Entry 8S1X (X-ray diffraction, 1.88 A resolution); this record covers chains A and B.

== Chain A ==
Molecule: Peptide deformylase
Source organism: Pseudomonas aeruginosa
Notes: EC 3.5.1.88
Reference sequence: Q9I7A8 (DEF_PSEAE); residues 1-168 here = UniProt positions 1-168
Sequence (168 residues; row label = number of the first residue in the row):
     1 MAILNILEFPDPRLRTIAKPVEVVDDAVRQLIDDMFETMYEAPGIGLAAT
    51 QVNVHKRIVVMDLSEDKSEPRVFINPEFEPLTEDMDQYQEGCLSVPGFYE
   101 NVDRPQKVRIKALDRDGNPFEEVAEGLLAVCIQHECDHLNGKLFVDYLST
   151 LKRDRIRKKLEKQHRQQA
Not modelled in the structure: 1
Metal / ion sites: Zn2+: Cys92, His134, His138 (together with actinonin); K+ near Tyr99 (its only coordinating residue here)
Ligand contacts: actinonin (BB2): Pro43, Gly44, Ile45, Gly46, Leu47, Gln51, Tyr88, Gln89, Glu90, Gly91, Cys92, Leu93, Ser94, Tyr99, Leu127, Val130, Cys131, His134, Glu135, His138
Swiss-Prot annotation at these positions:
  - active site: Glu135
  - binding site (Fe cation): Cys92, His134, His138

== Chain B ==
Molecule: DBAct553_1
Source organism: synthetic construct
Sequence (70 residues; numbered 1 to 70; the number before each row is that of its first residue):
     1 DYIRELRAALILLALKKQHAEDPDAQRVADELMKKLFDAAHRNDKDKVKK
    51 VVEEAKKVVSTYGSHHHHHH
Not modelled in the structure: 62-70
Ligand contacts: actinonin (BB2): Arg7, Leu10, Ile11, Ala14, Met33, Phe37
From the paper describing this entry:
  - conformationally variable residues (side-chain flip): Tyr2
  - mutagenesis - R7N, A8R: increased binding to Peptide deformylase (chain A)
  - mutagenesis - I3E/R7N: decreased binding to Peptide deformylase (chain A)
  - mutagenesis - R7N/A8R (Kd 446 nM): increased binding to actinonin-bound PDF1

== How chain A and chain B interact ==
Pairs across the interface - 24 pairs, chain A then chain B:
  Glu41(A) with Arg4(B), salt bridge
  Ala42(A) with Arg4(B); Arg7(B), hydrogen bond (backbone-side chain)
  Pro43(A) with Arg7(B); Ala8(B); Ile11(B)
  Gly44(A) with Ile11(B)
  Ile45(A) with Ile11(B), hydrophobic
  Leu63(A) with Leu15(B); His19(B), hydrogen bond (backbone-side chain)
  Ser64(A) with Leu15(B)
  Glu65(A) with Leu15(B); Lys16(B), salt bridge; His19(B)
  Tyr88(A) with Ala14(B)
  Gln89(A) with Phe37(B)
  Leu93(A) with Arg7(B)
  Pro96(A) with Arg7(B)
  Tyr99(A) with Arg7(B); Leu10(B), hydrophobic; Phe37(B), hydrophobic
  Gly126(A) with Gln18(B)
  Leu127(A) with Leu15(B), hydrophobic; Gln18(B), hydrogen bond (backbone-side chain)
Interface residues without a listed pair, chain A (16 interface residues in all): Glu100
Interface residues without a listed pair, chain B (14 interface residues in all): Lys17, Met33, His41

== In short ==
The interface between chain A and chain B involves 16 residues on one side and 14 on the other; the contacts
include 3 hydrogen bonds and 2 salt bridges. Among the polar pairs are Glu41(A)-Arg4(B), Glu65(A)-Lys16(B) and
Ala42(A)-Arg7(B). From the paper: R7N and A8R of chain B increase binding to Peptide deformylase (chain A);
conformational variability at Tyr2(B); 4 substitutions were tested in all.
Here chain A is Peptide deformylase (Pseudomonas aeruginosa) and chain B is DBAct553_1 (synthetic construct).
Entry 8S1X (Crystal structure of Actinonin-bound PDF1 and the computationally designed DBAct553_1 protein
binder) was determined by X-ray diffraction, deposited together with 9FKD.
